Entry 6W9U (X-ray diffraction, 1.89 A resolution); this record covers chains A and H of the 4 polymer chains in the assembly.

# Chain A
Protein: Major histocompatibility complex class I-related gene protein
Source organism: Homo sapiens
UniProtKB: Q95460 (HMR1_HUMAN); residues 1-270 here correspond to UniProt positions 23-292 (UniProt number = residue number + 22)
Sequence (271 residues; row label = number of the first residue in the row; numbering starts at 0):
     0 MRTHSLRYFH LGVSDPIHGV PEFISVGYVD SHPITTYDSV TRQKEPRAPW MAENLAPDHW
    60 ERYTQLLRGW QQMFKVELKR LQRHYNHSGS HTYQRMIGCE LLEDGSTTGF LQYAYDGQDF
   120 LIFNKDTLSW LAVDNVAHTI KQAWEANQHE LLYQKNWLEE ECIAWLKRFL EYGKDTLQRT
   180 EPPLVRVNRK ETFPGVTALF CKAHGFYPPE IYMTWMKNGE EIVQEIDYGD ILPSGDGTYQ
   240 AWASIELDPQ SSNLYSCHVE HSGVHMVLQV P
Disordered / not traced: 190-195
Differences from the reference sequence: expression tag (0); engineered mutation His9 (Arg31 in Q95460); conflict Ser261 (Cys283 in Q95460)
UniProt features mapped onto this chain:
  - binding site (5-(2-oxoethylideneamino)-6-(D-ribitylamino)uracil): Ser24, Lys43, Arg94, Tyr152, Gln153
  - binding site (5-(2-oxopropylideneamino)-6-(D-ribitylamino)uracil): Ser24, Lys43, Arg94, Tyr152, Gln153
  - binding site (7-hydroxy-6-methyl-8-(1-D-ribityl)lumazine): Ser24, Lys43, Arg94, Tyr152, Gln153
  - binding site (2-amino-4-oxopteridine-6-carbaldehyde): Lys43
  - binding site (8-(9H-purin-6-yl)-2-oxa-8-azabicyclo[3.3.1]nona-3,6-diene-4,6-dicarbaldehyde): Lys43, His58, Arg94
  - binding site (pyridoxal): Lys43
  - glycosylation: Asn85 (N-linked (GlcNAc...) asparagine)
Cystine bridges: Cys98-Cys161, Cys200-Cys256
Glycans and other covalent adducts: compound TKG linked to Lys43
Small-molecule neighbours: TKG (1-[[6-(1-$l1-oxidanylethyl)-4-$l3-oxidanylidene-2,3,6,8A-tetrahydropteridin-2-yl]-$l2-azanyl]ethanone): Tyr7, His9, Thr34, Tyr62, Leu66, Trp69, Arg94, Ile96, Tyr152, Trp156
From the paper describing this entry:
  - disease-associated variants - R9H: unchanged binding to TKG
  - binding site for TKG: Lys43, Trp69
  - conformationally variable residues (side-chain flip): Trp69
  - disease-associated variants - R9H: unchanged binding to Ac-6-FP
  - disease-associated variants - R9H: decreased signaling

# Chain H
Protein: TCR-beta chain
Source organism: Homo sapiens
Sequence (246 residues; numbered 0 to 245; the number before each row is that of its first residue; numbering starts at 0):
     0 MNAGVTQTPK FQVLKTGQSM TLQCAQDMNH NSMYWYRQDP GMGLRLIYYS ASEGTTDKGE
    60 VPNGYNVSRL NKREFSLRLE SAAPSQTSVY FCASSVWTGE GSGELFFGEG SRLTVLEDLK
   120 NVFPPEVAVF EPSEAEISHT QKATLVCLAT GFYPDHVELS WWVNGKEVHS GVCTDPQPLK
   180 EQPALNDSRY ALSSRLRVSA TFWQNPRNHF RCQVQFYGLS ENDEWTQDRA KPVTQIVSAE
   240 AWGRAD
Disordered / not traced: 0, 245
Cystine bridges: Cys23-Cys91, Cys146-Cys211

# Interface between chain A and chain H
Pairs across the interface (23; chain A residue first):
  Arg41(A) with Gly53(H), hydrogen bond (side chain-backbone)
  Arg61(A) with Tyr48(H), hydrogen bond
  Gln64(A) with Tyr48(H); Ala50(H); Thr54(H), hydrogen bond; Thr55(H); Asp56(H)
  Leu65(A) with Thr97(H)
  Arg67(A) with Ser51(H); Thr54(H), hydrogen bond
  Gly68(A) with Ser51(H)
  Trp69(A) with Trp96(H); Thr97(H); Gly98(H)
  Gln71(A) with Ser51(H)
  Met72(A) with Trp96(H)
  Asn146(A) with Glu99(H)
  His148(A) with Ser101(H)
  Glu149(A) with Gly98(H); Glu99(H); Gly100(H), hydrogen bond (side chain-backbone); Ser101(H), hydrogen bond
  Tyr152(A) with Gly100(H)
Also at the interface, not in a pair above, chain A (15 interface residues in all): Glu60, Val75
Also at the interface, not in a pair above, chain H (15 interface residues in all): Asn30, Gly102

# In short
Chain A and chain H each contribute 15 residues to their interface; the contacts include 6 hydrogen bonds.
Polar pairs include Arg41(A)-Gly53(H), Arg61(A)-Tyr48(H) and Gln64(A)-Thr54(H). Compound TKG is covalently
linked to Lys43(A). The paper reports a binding site for TKG at Lys43(A) and Trp69(A); R9H of chain A reduces
signaling.
Chain A is Major histocompatibility complex class I-related gene protein and chain H is TCR-beta chain, both
from Homo sapiens; the structure, Structure of human MAIT A-F7 TCR in complex with patient MR1-R9H-Ac-6-FP,
was determined by X-ray diffraction, deposited together with 6W9V.
